5ZWO - chains L and I of the 60 polymer chains in the assembly; structure by electron microscopy, 3.90 A resolution.

== Chain L ==
Protein: Pre-mRNA-processing factor 31
Organism: Saccharomyces cerevisiae S288c
UniProtKB: P49704 (PRP31_YEAST); residue numbers follow UniProt; this construct covers 1-494
Chain sequence (494 residues; each row starts with the number of its first residue):
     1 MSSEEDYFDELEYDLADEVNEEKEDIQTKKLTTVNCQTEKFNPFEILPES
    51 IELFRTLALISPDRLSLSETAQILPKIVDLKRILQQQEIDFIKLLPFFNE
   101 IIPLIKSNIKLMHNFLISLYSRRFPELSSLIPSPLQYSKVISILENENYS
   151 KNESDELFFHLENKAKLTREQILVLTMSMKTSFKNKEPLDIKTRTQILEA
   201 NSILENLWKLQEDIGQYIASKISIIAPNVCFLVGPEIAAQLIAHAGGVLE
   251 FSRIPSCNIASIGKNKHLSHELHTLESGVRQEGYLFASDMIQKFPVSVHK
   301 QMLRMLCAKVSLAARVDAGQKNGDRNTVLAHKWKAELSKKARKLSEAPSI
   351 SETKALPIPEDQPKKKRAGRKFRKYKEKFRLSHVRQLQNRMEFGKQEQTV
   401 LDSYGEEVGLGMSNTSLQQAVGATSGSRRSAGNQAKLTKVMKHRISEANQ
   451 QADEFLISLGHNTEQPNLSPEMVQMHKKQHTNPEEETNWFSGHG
Disordered / not traced: 1-38, 61-65, 89-91, 463-494
Curated features (UniProtKB/Swiss-Prot):
  - site: Cys257 (Interaction with U4 snRNA)

== Chain I ==
Molecule: U4 snRNA
Organism: Saccharomyces cerevisiae S288c
Sequence (161 nucleotides; each row starts with the number of its first residue):
     1 AUCCUUAUGCACGGGAAAUACGCAUAUCAGUGAGGAUUCGUCCGAGAUUG
    51 UGUUUUUGCUGGUUGAAAUUUAAUUAUAAACCAGACCGUCUCCUCAUGGU
   101 CAAUUCGGUGUUCGCUUUUGAAUACUUCAAGACUAUGUAGGGAAUUUUUG
   151 GAAUUACCUUU
Disordered / not traced: 65-70, 80-89, 103-130, 155-161

== How chain L and chain I interact ==
Residue-residue contacts - 47 pairs, chain L then chain I:
  Cys257(L) - U41(I)  base contact
  Cys257(L) - C42(I)  hydrogen bond to the base
  Cys257(L) - C43(I)  hydrogen bond to the base
  Cys257(L) - G44(I)  hydrogen bond to the base
  Asn258(L) - U41(I)  base contact
  Asn258(L) - C42(I)  hydrogen bond to the phosphate
  Ser261(L) - G40(I)  hydrogen bond to the base
  Ser261(L) - U41(I)  base contact
  Lys264(L) - C39(I)  hydrogen bond to the base
  His267(L) - U38(I)  phosphate contact
  His267(L) - C39(I)  base contact
  Arg280(L) - A36(I)  phosphate contact
  Arg280(L) - U37(I)  salt bridge to the phosphate
  Arg280(L) - C39(I)  base contact
  Gln281(L) - A36(I)  hydrogen bond to the base
  Gln281(L) - U37(I)  hydrogen bond to the base
  Gln281(L) - U41(I)  base contact
  Lys300(L) - G35(I)  salt bridge to the phosphate
  Arg304(L) - A33(I)  phosphate contact
  Arg304(L) - G34(I)  salt bridge to the phosphate
  Arg304(L) - G35(I)  salt bridge to the phosphate
  Ala308(L) - G32(I)  phosphate contact
  Lys309(L) - G32(I)  salt bridge to the phosphate
  Lys340(L) - C28(I)  hydrogen bond to the phosphate
  Lys340(L) - A29(I)  salt bridge to the phosphate
  Lys343(L) - U27(I)  hydrogen bond to the sugar
  Lys343(L) - C28(I)  salt bridge to the phosphate
  Ser351(L) - U51(I)  hydrogen bond to the phosphate
  Lys354(L) - G52(I)  salt bridge to the phosphate
  Lys354(L) - U53(I)  salt bridge to the phosphate
  Lys365(L) - U57(I)  phosphate contact
  Lys366(L) - U60(I)  base contact
  Arg367(L) - U57(I)  hydrogen bond to the base
  Arg367(L) - G58(I)  salt bridge to the phosphate
  Arg367(L) - C59(I)  base contact
  Phe372(L) - U56(I)  base contact
  Lys374(L) - A16(I)  salt bridge to the phosphate
  Lys374(L) - A17(I)  salt bridge to the phosphate
  Tyr375(L) - A18(I)  sugar contact
  Tyr375(L) - U55(I)  hydrogen bond to the phosphate
  Lys376(L) - U55(I)  hydrogen bond to the sugar
  Lys378(L) - A18(I)  salt bridge to the phosphate
  Phe379(L) - U55(I)  base contact
  Thr438(L) - A20(I)  phosphate contact
  Lys439(L) - A20(I)  hydrogen bond to the phosphate
  Lys439(L) - C21(I)  salt bridge to the phosphate
  Phe455(L) - U38(I)  base contact
Other interface residues (no listed pair), chain L (34 interface residues in all): Asn265, Lys266, His273, Gln301, Met305, Leu312, Pro348
Other interface residues (no listed pair), chain I (36 interface residues in all): U19, U31, U49, G50, U54, G61

== In short ==
34 residues of chain L face 36 of chain I across their interface; the contacts include 15 hydrogen bonds and
14 salt bridges. Among the polar pairs are Cys257(L)-C42(I), Cys257(L)-C43(I) and Cys257(L)-G44(I).
Chain L is Pre-mRNA-processing factor 31 and chain I is U4 snRNA, both from Saccharomyces cerevisiae S288c;
the structure, Cryo-EM structure of the yeast B complex at average resolution of 3.9 angstrom, was determined
by electron microscopy, deposited together with 5ZWM and 5ZWN.
